4JCZ - chain A; structure by X-ray diffraction, 2.75 A resolution.

== Chain A ==
Name: Leukotriene C4 synthase
Source organism: Homo sapiens
Notes: EC 4.4.1.20
UniProt: Q16873 (LTC4S_HUMAN); numbering as in UniProt (aligned over 2-150)
Sequence (156 residues; numbered -5 to 150; the number before each row is that of its first residue; numbers below 1 keep their minus sign (Met-5 is residue -5)):
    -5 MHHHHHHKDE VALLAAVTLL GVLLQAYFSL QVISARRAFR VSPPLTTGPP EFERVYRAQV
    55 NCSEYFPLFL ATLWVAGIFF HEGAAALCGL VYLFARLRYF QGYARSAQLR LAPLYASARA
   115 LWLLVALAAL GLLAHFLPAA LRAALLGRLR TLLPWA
Unresolved in the structure: -5 to -1, 147-150
Sequence notes: expression tag (-5 to 1)
Bound ions: Ni2+ near His1 (its only coordinating residue here)
Ligand contacts:
  - S-hexylglutathione (GTX): Val16, Ala20, Ser23, Leu24, Val26, Ile27, Arg30, Thr40, Tyr50, Gln53, Asn55, Glu58, Tyr59, Tyr93, Arg104, Leu108, Ala112, Leu115, Trp116, Val119
  - palmitoleic acid (PAM): His0, His1, Lys2, Glu4, Val5, Leu64, Ala65, Trp68, Ile72
From the paper describing this entry:
  - mutagenesis - W116A: unchanged catalytic activity
  - mutagenesis - W116F (3-fold): increased catalytic activity on LTA4
  - mutagenesis - W116A, W116F: decreased binding to GSH
  - binding site for S-hexylglutathione: Ala20, Arg30, Gln53, Asn55, Tyr59, Tyr93, Arg104, Leu115, Trp116
  - conformationally variable residues (side-chain flip): Arg51, Asn55, Glu58, Tyr59
  - catalytic residues: Arg104 (citing earlier work)

== In short ==
Chain A binds palmitoleic acid and S-hexylglutathione. From the paper: the catalytic residue Arg104; W116A and
W116F reduce binding to GSH.
Chain A is Leukotriene C4 synthase (Homo sapiens); the structure, Human LTC4 synthase in complex with product
analogs - implications for enzyme catalysis, was determined by X-ray diffraction (same publication as 4J7T,
4J7Y, 4JC7 and 4JRZ).
